4GUF - chains A and B; structure by X-ray diffraction, 1.50 A resolution.

Chain A (and B):
Protein: 3-dehydroquinate dehydratase
From: Salmonella enterica subsp. enterica serovar Typhimurium
Notes: EC 4.2.1.10; chain B of this document is another copy of the same molecule, construct and numbering; everything in this record applies to it too
UniProt: P58687 (AROD_SALTY); numbering as in UniProt (aligned over 1-252)
Chain sequence (276 residues; row label = number of the first residue in the row; numbers below 1 keep their minus sign (Met-23 is residue -23)):
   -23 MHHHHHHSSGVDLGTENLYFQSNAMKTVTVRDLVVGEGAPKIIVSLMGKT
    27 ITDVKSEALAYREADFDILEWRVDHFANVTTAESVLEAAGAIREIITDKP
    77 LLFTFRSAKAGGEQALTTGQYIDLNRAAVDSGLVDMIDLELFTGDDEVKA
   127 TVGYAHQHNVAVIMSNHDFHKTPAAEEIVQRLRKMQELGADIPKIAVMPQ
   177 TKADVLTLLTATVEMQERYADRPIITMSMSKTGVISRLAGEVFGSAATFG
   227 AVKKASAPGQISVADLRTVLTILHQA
Disordered / not traced: -23 to -9, 229-236, 252 (chain B: -23 to -9, 230-235)
Sequence notes: expression tag (-23 to 0); engineered mutation Ala86 (Glu in P58687)
Curated features (UniProtKB/Swiss-Prot):
  - active site: His143 (Proton donor/acceptor), Lys170 (Schiff-base intermediate with substrate)
  - binding site (3-dehydroquinate): Ser21, Glu46 to Arg48, Arg82, Arg213, Ser232, Gln236
  - mutagenesis: Lys170 (K170M: Abolishes enzyme activity and 1.5-fold reduction of the affinity for 3-dehydroquinate), Ser232 (S232A: Reduces enzyme activity 50-fold), Gln236 (Q236A: Nearly abolishes enzyme activity)
What the authors report for this chain:
  - mutagenesis - E86A (17-fold): decreased catalytic activity
  - catalytic residues: His143, Lys170 (citing earlier work)

Chain A / chain B interface:
Residue-residue contacts (37):
  Lys178(A) - Glu193(B)
  Lys178(A) - Val218(B)  hydrogen bond (side chain-backbone)
  Lys178(A) - Phe219(B)
  Val181(A) - Phe219(B)  hydrophobic
  Leu182(A) - Leu185(B)  hydrophobic
  Leu182(A) - Thr186(B)
  Leu182(A) - Phe219(B)  hydrophobic
  Leu185(A) - Leu182(B)
  Thr186(A) - Leu182(B)
  Val189(A) - Lys178(B)
  Lys207(A) - Gln251(B)
  Thr208(A) - Val218(B)
  Ile211(A) - Ile211(B)  hydrophobic
  Ile211(A) - Ala215(B)  hydrophobic
  Ile211(A) - Phe219(B)  hydrophobic
  Leu214(A) - Leu249(B)  hydrophobic
  Ala215(A) - Ile211(B)  hydrophobic
  Val218(A) - Lys178(B)  hydrogen bond (backbone-side chain)
  Val218(A) - Thr208(B)
  Phe219(A) - Lys178(B)
  Phe219(A) - Val181(B)  hydrophobic
  Phe219(A) - Leu182(B)  hydrophobic
  Phe219(A) - Ile211(B)  hydrophobic
  Ile237(A) - Ile248(B)  hydrophobic
  Asp241(A) - Ile248(B)
  Asp241(A) - Gln251(B)  hydrogen bond
  Thr244(A) - Thr244(B)
  Thr244(A) - Ile248(B)
  Val245(A) - Ile248(B)  hydrophobic
  Ile248(A) - Ile237(B)  hydrophobic
  Ile248(A) - Asp241(B)
  Ile248(A) - Val245(B)  hydrophobic
  Leu249(A) - Lys207(B)  hydrogen bond (backbone-side chain)
  Leu249(A) - Val210(B)  hydrophobic
  Leu249(A) - Leu214(B)  hydrophobic
  Gln251(A) - Lys207(B)
  Gln251(A) - Asp241(B)  hydrogen bond
Other interface residues (no listed pair), chain A (21 interface residues in all): Val210
Other interface residues (no listed pair), chain B (23 interface residues in all): Ala179, Val189

Overview:
Chain A and chain B form an interface of 21 and 23 residues respectively, with 5 hydrogen bonds. Polar pairs
include Lys178(A)-Val218(B), Asp241(A)-Gln251(B) and Leu249(A)-Lys207(B). From the paper: catalytic residues
His143(A) and Lys170(A); E86A of chain A reduces catalytic activity.
Both chains are 3-dehydroquinate dehydratase (Salmonella enterica subsp. enterica serovar Typhimurium). Entry
4GUF (1.5 Angstrom Crystal Structure of the Salmonella enterica 3-Dehydroquinate Dehydratase (aroD) E86A
Mutant) was determined by X-ray diffraction together with 4GUG and 4GUH from the same study.
